Entry 4B5G (X-ray diffraction, 2.75 A resolution); this record covers chains A and V of the 3 polymer chains in the assembly.

Chain A:
Protein: Exodeoxyribonuclease
From: Neisseria meningitidis
Notes: EC 3.1.11.2
UniProtKB: C9X331 (C9X331_NEIM8); residue numbers follow UniProt; this construct covers 1-259
Chain sequence (259 residues; each row starts with the number of its first residue):
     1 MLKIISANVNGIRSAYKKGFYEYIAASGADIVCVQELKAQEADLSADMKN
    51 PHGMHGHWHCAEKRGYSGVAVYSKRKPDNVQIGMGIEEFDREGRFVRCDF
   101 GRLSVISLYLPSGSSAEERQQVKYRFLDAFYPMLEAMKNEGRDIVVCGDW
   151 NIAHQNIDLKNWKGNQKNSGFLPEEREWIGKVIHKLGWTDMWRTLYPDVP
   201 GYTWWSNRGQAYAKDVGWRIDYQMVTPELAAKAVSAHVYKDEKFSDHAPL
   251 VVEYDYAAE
Construct notes: conflict Gly101 (Asp in C9X331)

Chain V:
Molecule: 11-nt DNA strand
Sequence (11 nucleotides; numbered 42 to 52; the number before each row is that of its first residue):
    42 CGATGGGTAGC

Chain A / chain V interface:
Residue-residue contacts - 18 pairs, chain A then chain V:
  Asn10(A) - DA50(V)  sugar contact
  Gly11(A) - DA50(V)  phosphate contact
  Gly11(A) - DG51(V)  phosphate contact
  Arg13(A) - DG51(V)  hydrogen bond to the phosphate
  Arg13(A) - DC52(V)  salt bridge to the phosphate
  Ser14(A) - DA50(V)  phosphate contact
  Ser14(A) - DG51(V)  hydrogen bond to the phosphate
  Lys18(A) - DA50(V)  salt bridge to the phosphate
  Lys38(A) - DG51(V)  sugar contact
  Asp43(A) - DC52(V)  phosphate contact
  Arg64(A) - DC52(V)  sugar contact
  Gly65(A) - DG51(V)  phosphate contact
  Gly65(A) - DC52(V)  sugar contact
  Lys167(A) - DG43(V)  salt bridge to the phosphate
  Asn207(A) - DG47(V)  hydrogen bond to the base
  Asn207(A) - DG48(V)  hydrogen bond to the sugar
  Arg208(A) - DG46(V)  base contact
  Arg208(A) - DG47(V)  base contact
Other interface residues (no listed pair), chain A (15 interface residues in all): Ile12, Lys17, Ser206

Overview:
15 residues of chain A and 7 residues of chain V are in contact; the contacts include 4 hydrogen bonds and 3
salt bridges. Polar pairs include Asn207(A)-DG47(V), Asn207(A)-DG48(V) and Arg13(A)-DG51(V).
Here chain A is Exodeoxyribonuclease (Neisseria meningitidis) and chain V is an 11-nt DNA strand. Entry 4B5G
(Substrate bound Neisseria AP endonuclease in absence of metal ions (crystal form 2)) was determined by X-ray
diffraction, deposited together with 4B5F, 4B5H, 4B5I, 4B5J and 4B5M.
